PDB entry 1N6J | X-ray diffraction, 2.20 A resolution | chains D and A of the 5 polymer chains in the assembly

== Chain D ==
Molecule: 14-nt DNA strand
Sequence (14 nucleotides; row label = number of the first residue in the row):
     3 GCTTATAAAT AGCT

== Chain A ==
Name: Myocyte-specific enhancer factor 2B
Organism: Homo sapiens
Notes: fragment: residues 2-91, MADS-box/MEF2S domain
Reference sequence: Q02080 (MEF2B_HUMAN); numbering as in UniProt (aligned over 2-94)
Sequence (93 residues; each row starts with the number of its first residue):
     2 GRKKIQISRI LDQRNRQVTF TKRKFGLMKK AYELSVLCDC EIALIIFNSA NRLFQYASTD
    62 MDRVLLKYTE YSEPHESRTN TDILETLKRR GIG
Swiss-Prot annotation at these positions:
  - DNA-binding region: Ala58 to Glu86 (Mef2-type)

== How chain D and chain A interact ==
Pairs across the interface (17):
  DA11(D) with Lys30(A), salt bridge to the phosphate; Lys31(A), sugar contact
  DT12(D) with Gly2(A), hydrogen bond to the base; Lys23(A), sugar contact; Arg24(A), phosphate contact; Gly27(A), phosphate contact
  DA13(D) with Gly2(A), sugar contact; Arg3(A), hydrogen bond to the base; Lys4(A), sugar contact; Ile6(A), sugar contact; Thr20(A), phosphate contact; Lys23(A), base contact; Arg24(A), salt bridge to the phosphate
  DG14(D) with Arg3(A), base contact; Lys4(A), sugar contact; Ile6(A), phosphate contact; Lys23(A), base contact
Other interface residues (no listed pair), chain D (5 interface residues in all): DA10

== Summary ==
5 residues of chain D face 10 of chain A across their interface; the contacts include 2 hydrogen bonds and 2
salt bridges. Polar pairs include DT12(D)-Gly2(A), DA13(D)-Arg3(A) and DA11(D)-Lys30(A).
Here chain D is a 14-nt DNA strand and chain A is Myocyte-specific enhancer factor 2B (Homo sapiens). Entry
1N6J (Structural basis of sequence-specific recruitment of histone deacetylases by Myocyte Enhancer Factor-2)
was determined by X-ray diffraction.
